Entry 8I9V (electron microscopy, 3.10 A resolution); this record covers chains C1 and LO of the 56 polymer chains in the assembly.

[Chain C1]
Molecule: 3341-nt RNA strand
Source organism: Chaetomium thermophilum
Sequence (3341 nucleotides; numbered 1 to 3341; the number before each row is that of its first residue):
     1 GGUUGACCUC GGAUCAGGUA GGAGGACCCG CUGAACUUAA GCAUAUCAAU AAGCGGAGGA
    61 AAAGAAACCA ACAGGGAUUG CCCUAGUAAC GGCGAGUGAA GCGGCAACAG CUCAAAUUUG
   121 AAAGCUGGCU UCGGCCCGCG UUGUAAUUUG GAGAGGAUGC UUUGGGCGAG GCUCCUUCUG
   181 AGUUCCCUGG AACGGGACGC CACAGAGGGU GAGAGCCCCG UAUAGUUGGA AGCCAAGCCU
   241 GUGUAAAGCU CCUUCGACGA GUCGAGUAGU UUGGGAAUGC UGCUCAAAAU GGGAGGUAAA
   301 UUUCUUCUAA AGCUAAAUAC CGGCCAGAGA CCGAUAGCGC ACAAGUAGAG UGAUCGAAAG
   361 AUGAAAAGCA CUUUGAAAAG AGGGUUAAAU AGCACGUGAA AUUGUUGAAA GGGAAGCGCU
   421 UGUGACCAGA CUUGCGCCCG GCGGAUCAUC CGGUGUUCUC ACCGGUGCAC UCCGCCGGGC
   481 UCAGGCCAGC AUCGGUUCUG GCGGGGGGAU AAAGGCCCAG GGAAUGUGGC UCCUCCGGGA
   541 GUGUUAUAGC CCUGGGUGUA AUACCCUCGC CGGGACCGAG GACCGCGCUC UGCAAGGAUG
   601 CUGGCGUAAU GGUCACCAGC GACCCGUCUU GAAACACGGA CCAAGGAGUC AAGGUUUUGC
   661 GCGAGUGUUU GGGUGUAAAA CCCGCACGCG UAAUGAAAGU GAACGUAGGU GAGAGCUUCG
   721 GCGCAUCAUC GACCGAUCCU GAUGUAUUCG GAUGGAUUUG AGUAGGAGCG UUAAGCCUUG
   781 GACCCGAAAG AUGGUGAACU AUGCUUGGAU AGGGUGAAGC CAGAGGAAAC UCUGGUGGAG
   841 GCUCGCAGCG GUUCUGACGU GCAAAUCGAU CGUCAAAUCU GAGCAUGGGG GCGAAAGACU
   901 AAUCGAACCA UCUAGUAGCU GGUUACCGCC GAAGUUUCCC UCAGGAUAGC AGUGUCGACC
   961 UUCAGUUUUA UGAGGUAAAG CGAAUGAUUA GGGACUCGGG GGCGAUUUUU AGCCUUCAUC
  1021 CAUUCUCAAA CUUUAAAUAU GUAAGAAGCC CUUGUUACUU AACUGAACGU GGGCAUUCGA
  1081 AUGUAUCGAC ACUAGUGGGC CAUUUUUGGU AAGCAGAACU GGCGAUGCGG GAUGAACCGA
  1141 ACGCGGGGUU AAGGUGCCGG AGUGGACGCU CAUCAGACAC CACAAAAGGC GUUAGUACAU
  1201 CUUGACAGCA GGACGGUGGC CAUGGAAGUC GGAAUCCGCU AAGGACUGUG UAACAACUCA
  1261 CCUGCCGAAU GUACUAGCCC UGAAAAUGGA UGGCGCUCAA GCGUCCCACC CAUACCCCGC
  1321 CCUCAGGGUA GAAACGAUGC CCUGAGGAGU AGGCGGCCGU GGAGGUCAGU GACGAAGCCU
  1381 AGGGCGUGAG CCCGGGUCGA ACGGCCUCUA GUGCAGAUCU UGGUGGUAGU AGCAAAUACU
  1441 UCAAUGAGAA CUUGAAGGAC CGAAGUGGGG AAAGGUUCCA UGUGAACAGC GGUUGGACAU
  1501 GGGUUAGUCG AUCCUAAGCC AUAGGGAAGU UCCGUUUCAA AGGGGCACUC GUGCCCCGUG
  1561 UGGCGAAAGG GAAGCCGGUU AAUAUUCCGG CACCUGGAUG UGGGUUUUGC GCGGCAACGC
  1621 AACUGAACGC GGAGACGACG GCGGGGGCCC CGGGCAGAGU UCUCUUUUCU UCUUAACGGU
  1681 CUAUCACCCU GGAAACAGUU UGUCUGGAGA UAGGGUUUAA UGGCCGGAAG AGCCCGACAC
  1741 UUCUGUCGGG UCCGGUGCGC UCUCGACGUC CCUUGAAAAU CCGCGGGAGG GAAUAAUUCU
  1801 CACGCCAGGU CGUACUCAUA ACCGCAGCAG GUCCCCAAGG UGAACAGCCU CUGGUUGAUA
  1861 GAACAAUGUA GAUAAGGGAA GUCGGCAAAA UAGAUCCGUA ACUUCGGGAA AAGGAUUGGC
  1921 UCUAAGGGUU GGGCACGUUG GGCUUUGGGC GGACGCCCUG GGAGCAGAGG GCCUCUAGCC
  1981 GGGCAACCGG CCGGCGGCCC UCAGCACCCG GGGUUGAAGC CCUUAGCAGG CUUCGGCCGU
  2041 CCGGCGUGCG GUUAACAACC AACUUAGAAC UGGUACGGAC AGGGGGAAUC UGACUGUCUA
  2101 AUUAAAACAU AGCAUUGCGA UGGCCAGAAA GUGGUGUUGA CGCAAUGUGA UUUCUGCCCA
  2161 GUGCUCUGAA UGUCAAAGUG AAGAAAUUCA ACCAAGCGCG GGUAAACGGC GGGAGUAACU
  2221 AUGACUCUCU UAAGGUAGCC AAAUGCCUCG UCAUCUAAUU AGUGACGCGC AUGAAUGGAU
  2281 UAACGAGAUU CCCACUGUCC CUAUCUACUA UCUAGCGAAA CCACAGCCAA GGGAACGGGC
  2341 UUGGCAAAAU CAGCGGGGAA AGAAGACCCU GUUGAGCUUG ACUCUAGUUU GACAUUGUGA
  2401 AAAGACAUAG GAGGUGUAGA AUAGGUGGGA GCUUCGGCGC CAGUGAAAUA CCACUACUCC
  2461 UAUUGUUUUU UUACUUAUUC AAUGAAGCGG GGCUGGACUU GCGUCCAACU UCUGGAGUUA
  2521 AGGUCCUUCG CGGGCCGACC CGGGUUGAAG ACAUUGUCAG GUGGGGAGUU UGGCUGGGGC
  2581 GGCACAUCUG UUAAACCAUA ACGCAGGUGU CCUAAGGGGG GCUCAUGGAG AACAGAAAUC
  2641 UCCAGUAGAA CAAAAGGGUA AAAGUCCCCU UGAUUUUGAU UUUCAGUGUG AAUACAAACC
  2701 AUGAAAGUGU GGCCUAUCGA UCCUUUAGUC CCUCGAAAUU UGAGGCUAGA GGUGCCAGAA
  2761 AAGUUACCAC AGGGAUAACU GGCUUGUGGC GGCCAAGCGU UCAUAGCGAC GUCGCUUUUU
  2821 GAUCCUUCGA UGUCGGCUCU UCCUAUCAUA CCGAAGCAGA AUUCGGUAAG CGUUGGAUUG
  2881 UUCACCCACU AAUAGGGAAC GUGAGCUGGG UUUAGACCGU CGUGAGACAG GUUAGUUUUA
  2941 CCCUACUGAU GAACUCGUCG CAAUGGUAAU UCAGCUUAGU ACGAGAGGAA CCGCUGAUUC
  3001 AGAUAAUUGG UUUUUGCGGU UGUCCGACCG GGCAGUGCCG CGAAGCUACC AUCUGCUGGA
  3061 UAAUGGCUGA ACGCCUCUAA GUCAGAAUCC AUGCCAGAAC GCGACGAUAC UACCCGCACG
  3121 UUGUAGACGU AUAAGAAUAG GCUCCGGCCU CGUAUCCUAG CAGGCGAUUC CUCCGCCGGC
  3181 CUCGAAGUGG CCGUCGGUAA UUCGCGUAUU GCAAUUUAGA CACGCGCGGG AUCAAAUCCU
  3241 UUGCAGACGA CUUAGAUGUG CGAAAGGGUC CUGUAAGCAG UAGAGUAGCC UUGUUGUUAC
  3301 GAUCUGCUGA GGGUAAGCCC UCCUUCGCCU AGAUUUCCCA G
Not modelled in the structure: 1-2, 800-905, 987-1028, 1438-1854, 1887-1894, 1904-2070, 2082, 2093-2283, 2359-2362, 2484-2545, 2571-2721, 2753-2756, 2822-2828, 2904-2914, 2937-2940, 3110-3111, 3121-3123, 3215-3217, 3338-3341

[Chain LO]
Name: 60S ribosomal protein L16-like protein
Source organism: Chaetomium thermophilum
UniProt: G0SH61 (G0SH61_CHATD); numbering as in UniProt (aligned over 1-204)
Chain sequence (204 residues; each row starts with the number of its first residue):
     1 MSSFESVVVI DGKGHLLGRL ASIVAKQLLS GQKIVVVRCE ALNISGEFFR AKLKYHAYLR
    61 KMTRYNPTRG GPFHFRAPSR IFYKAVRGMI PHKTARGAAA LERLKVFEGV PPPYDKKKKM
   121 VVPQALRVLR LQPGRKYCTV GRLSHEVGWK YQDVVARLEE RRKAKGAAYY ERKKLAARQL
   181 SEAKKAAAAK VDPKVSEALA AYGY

[How chain C1 and chain LO interact]
Pairs across the interface - 153 pairs, chain C1 then chain LO:
  G413(C1) with Arg69(LO), hydrogen bond to the base
  A618(C1) with Ala95(LO), phosphate contact
  G619(C1) with Thr94(LO), phosphate contact; Ala95(LO), hydrogen bond to the phosphate; Arg96(LO), hydrogen bond to the phosphate
  G1156(C1) with Ser22(LO), hydrogen bond to the sugar; Met89(LO), hydrogen bond to the base
  C1157(C1) with Ser22(LO), sugar contact; Ala25(LO), sugar contact; Lys26(LO), phosphate contact; Met89(LO), hydrogen bond to the sugar
  C1158(C1) with Lys26(LO), salt bridge to the phosphate; Leu29(LO), sugar contact; Met89(LO), sugar contact; Ile90(LO), sugar contact; Pro91(LO), phosphate contact
  G1159(C1) with Pro91(LO), phosphate contact; Arg96(LO), salt bridge to the phosphate
  G1160(C1) with Lys26(LO), salt bridge to the phosphate
  U1163(C1) with Arg19(LO), base contact; Ser22(LO), hydrogen bond to the base; Ile23(LO), base contact; Gln124(LO), base contact; Arg130(LO), hydrogen bond to the sugar
  C1171(C1) with Arg135(LO), base contact
  A1172(C1) with Arg50(LO), base contact
  U1173(C1) with Phe49(LO), base contact; Arg50(LO), salt bridge to the phosphate; Leu53(LO), sugar contact
  C1174(C1) with Leu53(LO), sugar contact; Ala57(LO), base contact
  A1175(C1) with Arg50(LO), salt bridge to the phosphate
  U1287(C1) with Arg64(LO), phosphate contact
  G1288(C1) with Arg60(LO), sugar contact; Lys61(LO), sugar contact; Met62(LO), hydrogen bond to the sugar; Thr63(LO), base contact; Arg64(LO), salt bridge to the phosphate
  G1289(C1) with Arg60(LO), salt bridge to the phosphate; Lys61(LO), base contact
  G1293(C1) with Gly88(LO), hydrogen bond to the base; Met89(LO), base contact
  C1294(C1) with Ala85(LO), hydrogen bond to the sugar; Gly88(LO), sugar contact; Met89(LO), base contact
  G1295(C1) with Gly18(LO), hydrogen bond to the phosphate; Lys84(LO), salt bridge to the phosphate; Ala85(LO), phosphate contact
  C1296(C1) with Leu17(LO), phosphate contact; Gly18(LO), hydrogen bond to the phosphate; Arg19(LO), hydrogen bond to the phosphate
  U1297(C1) with Leu16(LO), phosphate contact; Arg19(LO), salt bridge to the phosphate; Ser45(LO), hydrogen bond to the phosphate; Gly46(LO), base contact; Arg50(LO), base contact; Leu131(LO), sugar contact; Arg135(LO), sugar contact
  C1298(C1) with Arg130(LO), base contact; Leu131(LO), phosphate contact; Gln132(LO), hydrogen bond to the phosphate; Pro133(LO), base contact; Arg135(LO), salt bridge to the phosphate
  A1299(C1) with Arg19(LO), hydrogen bond to the phosphate
  A1300(C1) with Gly18(LO), hydrogen bond to the base; Arg19(LO), salt bridge to the phosphate; Arg130(LO), salt bridge to the phosphate
  C2327(C1) with Arg69(LO), hydrogen bond to the base
  G2344(C1) with Gly70(LO), hydrogen bond to the sugar; Gly71(LO), sugar contact; Pro72(LO), sugar contact; Arg87(LO), salt bridge to the phosphate; His92(LO), salt bridge to the phosphate; Lys93(LO), base contact
  C2345(C1) with Gly70(LO), hydrogen bond to the phosphate; Gly71(LO), phosphate contact; Pro72(LO), phosphate contact; Phe73(LO), hydrogen bond to the phosphate; Arg87(LO), salt bridge to the phosphate; Lys93(LO), base contact
  A2346(C1) with Thr68(LO), phosphate contact; Arg69(LO), phosphate contact; Gly70(LO), phosphate contact; Phe73(LO), phosphate contact
  U2841(C1) with Arg64(LO), hydrogen bond to the sugar
  A2945(C1) with Tyr65(LO), sugar contact; Arg69(LO), hydrogen bond to the phosphate
  C2946(C1) with Tyr65(LO), sugar contact; Asn66(LO), hydrogen bond to the phosphate; Arg69(LO), salt bridge to the phosphate
  U2947(C1) with Asn66(LO), hydrogen bond to the phosphate; Thr68(LO), phosphate contact
  A2962(C1) with Tyr151(LO), sugar contact
  A2963(C1) with Phe75(LO), sugar contact; Lys150(LO), salt bridge to the phosphate; Tyr151(LO), hydrogen bond to the phosphate
  U2964(C1) with Phe73(LO), sugar contact; His74(LO), phosphate contact; Phe75(LO), phosphate contact; Arg76(LO), hydrogen bond to the phosphate
  G2965(C1) with Pro67(LO), phosphate contact; His74(LO), salt bridge to the phosphate; Arg76(LO), salt bridge to the phosphate
  A3060(C1) with Glu146(LO), sugar contact
  A3080(C1) with Lys136(LO), salt bridge to the phosphate
  C3089(C1) with His56(LO), sugar contact
  C3090(C1) with Arg76(LO), phosphate contact; Val147(LO), sugar contact; Gly148(LO), sugar contact
  A3091(C1) with Arg76(LO), salt bridge to the phosphate
  U3092(C1) with Lys150(LO), salt bridge to the phosphate
  A3125(C1) with Ala95(LO), base contact; Arg96(LO), base contact; Ala99(LO), sugar contact; Arg103(LO), hydrogen bond to the sugar
  G3126(C1) with Lys33(LO), phosphate contact; Arg103(LO), salt bridge to the phosphate
  U3130(C1) with Ser6(LO), hydrogen bond to the base
  U3132(C1) with Lys118(LO), sugar contact
  A3133(C1) with Asp115(LO), base contact; Lys116(LO), hydrogen bond to the base; Lys117(LO), sugar contact; Lys118(LO), sugar contact; Tyr169(LO), stacking on the base
  A3134(C1) with Lys118(LO), salt bridge to the phosphate; Tyr169(LO), hydrogen bond to the phosphate; Tyr170(LO), stacking on the base; Lys173(LO), salt bridge to the phosphate
  G3135(C1) with Lys119(LO), phosphate contact; Lys163(LO), hydrogen bond to the phosphate
  A3136(C1) with Lys13(LO), phosphate contact; Arg38(LO), salt bridge to the phosphate; Lys163(LO), salt bridge to the phosphate
  A3137(C1) with Lys13(LO), salt bridge to the phosphate
  C3142(C1) with Tyr170(LO), hydrogen bond to the phosphate
  U3143(C1) with Tyr170(LO), hydrogen bond to the phosphate; Lys174(LO), phosphate contact
  C3144(C1) with Lys174(LO), phosphate contact; Arg178(LO), salt bridge to the phosphate; Ser181(LO), base contact
  C3145(C1) with Arg178(LO), salt bridge to the phosphate
  G3152(C1) with Lys118(LO), base contact
  C3183(C1) with Lys165(LO), phosphate contact
  G3184(C1) with Arg161(LO), salt bridge to the phosphate; Lys165(LO), salt bridge to the phosphate
  A3185(C1) with Glu108(LO), base contact; Gly109(LO), base contact; Val110(LO), hydrogen bond to the base; Pro112(LO), sugar contact; Leu158(LO), base contact; Arg161(LO), salt bridge to the phosphate; Arg162(LO), base contact
  A3186(C1) with Phe107(LO), base contact
Also at the interface, not in a pair above, chain C1 (70 interface residues in all): C620, C2328, G2343, A2347, C2843, G2966, G3081, A3131, U3138
Also at the interface, not in a pair above, chain LO (93 interface residues in all): Asp11, Ile44, Lys52, Pro111, Arg127, Val128, Glu159, Gly166, Arg172

[Overview]
70 residues of chain C1 and 93 residues of chain LO are in contact, with 36 hydrogen bonds, 33 salt bridges
and 2 aromatic stacking contacts. Among the polar pairs are G413(C1)-Arg69(LO), G1156(C1)-Met89(LO) and
U1163(C1)-Ser22(LO).
Here chain C1 is a 3341-nt RNA strand and chain LO is 60S ribosomal protein L16-like protein, both from
Chaetomium thermophilum. Entry 8I9V (Cryo-EM structure of a Chaetomium thermophilum pre-60S ribosomal subunit
- State Dbp10-2) was determined by electron microscopy (same publication as 8I9P, 8I9T, 8I9W, 8I9X, 8I9Y, 8I9Z
and 8IA0).
